PDB entry 6FIX | X-ray diffraction, 3.80 A resolution | chains E and F of the 6 polymer chains in the assembly

Chain E:
Molecule: XRE family transcriptional regulator
From: Pseudomonas putida
UniProtKB: A0A179R2V1 (A0A179R2V1_PSEPU); numbering as in UniProt (aligned over 2-99)
Chain sequence (105 residues; each row starts with the number of its first residue; numbers below 1 keep their minus sign (Met-5 is residue -5)):
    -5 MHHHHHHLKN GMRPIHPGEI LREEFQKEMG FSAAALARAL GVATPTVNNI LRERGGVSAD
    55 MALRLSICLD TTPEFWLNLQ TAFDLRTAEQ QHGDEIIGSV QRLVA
Not modelled in the structure: -5 to 6, 99
Construct notes: initiating methionine (-5); expression tag (-4 to 1)
What the authors report for this chain:
  - binding site for the 31-nt DNA strand: Pro39, Asn42, Arg46

Chain F:
Molecule: 30-nt DNA strand
Sequence (30 nucleotides; row label = number of the first residue in the row):
     5 AGCTGAATGC TTAACGTTAT TCGTTAATTT

Chain E / chain F interface:
Residue-residue contacts - 9 pairs, chain E then chain F:
  Val36(E) - DC26(F)  phosphate contact
  Ala37(E) - DC26(F)  sugar contact
  Ala37(E) - DG27(F)  phosphate contact
  Pro39(E) - DG27(F)  base contact
  Pro39(E) - DT28(F)  base contact
  Thr40(E) - DC26(F)  hydrogen bond to the phosphate
  Gly50(E) - DT25(F)  phosphate contact
  Val51(E) - DT25(F)  phosphate contact
  Ser52(E) - DT25(F)  hydrogen bond to the phosphate
Other interface residues (no listed pair), chain F (5 interface residues in all): DT24

Overview:
The interface between chain E and chain F involves 7 residues on one side and 5 on the other, with 2 hydrogen
bonds. Polar contacts include Thr40(E)-DC26(F) and Ser52(E)-DT25(F). From the paper: a binding site for the
31-nt DNA strand at Pro39(E), Asn42(E) and Arg46(E).
Chain E is XRE family transcriptional regulator (Pseudomonas putida) and chain F is a 30-nt DNA strand; the
structure, antitoxin GraA in complex with its operator, was determined by X-ray diffraction (same publication
as 6F8H and 6F8S).
